Entry 8HQ6 (X-ray diffraction, 2.03 A resolution); this record covers chains A and C of the 3 polymer chains in the assembly.

# Chain A
Name: GTP-binding nuclear protein Ran
Organism: Homo sapiens
UniProt: P62826 (RAN_HUMAN); residues 1-216 here = UniProt positions 1-216
Amino-acid sequence (216 residues; row label = number of the first residue in the row):
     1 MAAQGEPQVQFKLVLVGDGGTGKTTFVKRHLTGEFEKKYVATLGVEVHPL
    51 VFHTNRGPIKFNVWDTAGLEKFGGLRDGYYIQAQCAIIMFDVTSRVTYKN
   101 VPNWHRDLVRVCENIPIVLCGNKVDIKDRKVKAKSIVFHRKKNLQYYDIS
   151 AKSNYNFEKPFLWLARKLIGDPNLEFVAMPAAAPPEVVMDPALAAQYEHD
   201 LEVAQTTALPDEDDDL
Unresolved in the structure: 1-8
Construct notes: engineered mutation Leu69 (Gln in P62826), Ala182 (Leu in P62826)
Metal / ion sites: Mg2+: Thr24, Thr42 (together with GTP)
Residues lining bound ligands: GTP (guanosine-5'-triphosphate): Gly17, Asp18, Gly19, Gly20, Thr21, Gly22, Lys23, Thr24, Thr25, Phe35, Glu36, Lys37, Lys38, Tyr39, Val40, Ala41, Thr42, Thr66, Ala67, Gly68, Leu69, Asn122, Lys123, Asp125, Ile126, Ser150, Ala151, Lys152

# Chain C
Name: CRM1 isoform 1
Organism: Saccharomyces cerevisiae
UniProt: A0A6A5PZI8 (A0A6A5PZI8_YEASX); numbering as in UniProt; present here: 1-376, 414-440, 462-1058
Amino-acid sequence (1003 residues; numbered -2 to 1058; 58 numbers in that range are skipped by the numbering (no residue carries them; nothing is unmodelled there); the number before each row is that of its first residue; numbers below 1 keep their minus sign (Gly-2 is residue -2)):
    -2 GGSMEGILDFSNDLDIALLDQVVSTFYQGEGVQQKQAQEILTKFQDNPDA
    48 WEKVDQILQFSTNPQSKFIALSILDKLITRKWKLLPNDHRIGIRNFVVGM
    98 IISMCQDDEVFKTQKNLINKSDLTLVQILKQEWPQNWPEFIPELIGSSSS
   148 SVNVCENNMIVLKLLSEEVFDFSAEQMTQAKALHLKNSMSKEFEQIFKLC
   198 FQVLEQGSSSSLIVATLESLLRYLHWIPYRYIYETNILELLSTKFMTSPD
   248 TRAITLKCLTEVSNLKIPQDNDLIKRQTVLFFQNTLQQIATSVMPVTADL
   298 KATYANANGNDQSFLQDLAMFLTTYLARNRALLESDESLRELLLNAHQYL
   348 IQLSKIEERELFKTTLDYWHNLVADLFYE
   414 PLKKHIYEEICSQLRLVIIENMVRPEE
   462 IQLYKSEREVLVYLTHLNVIDTEEIMISKLARQIDGSEWSWHNINTLSWA
   512 IGSISGTMSEDTEKRFVVTVIKDLLGLCEQKRGKDNKAVVARDIMYVVGE
   562 YPRFLKAHWNFLRTVILKLFEFMHETHEGVQDMACDTFIKIVQKCKYHFV
   612 IQQPRESEPFIQTIIRDIQKTTADLQPQQVHTFYKACGIIISEERSVAER
   662 NRLLSDLMQLPNMAWDTIVEQSTANPTLLLDSETVKIIANIIKTNVAVCT
   712 SMGADFYPQLGHIYYNMLQLYRAVSSMISTQVAAEGLIATKTPKVRGLRT
   762 IKKEILKLVETYISKARNLDDVVKVLVEPLLNAVLEDYMNNVPDARDAEV
   812 LNCMTTVVEKVGHMIPQGVILILQSVFECTLDMINKDFTEYPEHRVEFYK
   862 LLKVINEKSFAAFLELPPAAFKLFVDAICWAFKHNNRDVEVNGLQIALDL
   912 VKNIERMGNVPFANEFHKNYFFIFVSETFFVLTDSDHKSGFSKQALLLMK
   962 LISLVYDNKISVPLYQEAEVPQGTSNQVYLSQYLANMLSNAFPHLTSEQI
  1012 ASFLSALTKQCKDLVVFKGTLRDFLVQIKEVGGDPTDYLFAEDKENA
Unresolved in the structure: -2 to -1, 1053-1058
Construct notes: expression tag (-2 to 0); engineered mutation Glu27 (Ser in A0A6A5PZI8), Glu49 (Gln in A0A6A5PZI8), Val51 (Ala in A0A6A5PZI8), Gly537 (Asp in A0A6A5PZI8), Cys539 (Thr in A0A6A5PZI8), Glu540 (Val in A0A6A5PZI8), Gln541 (Lys in A0A6A5PZI8), Arg553 (Ser in A0A6A5PZI8), Glu561 (Gln in A0A6A5PZI8), Thr741 (Ala in A0A6A5PZI8), Cys1022 (Tyr in A0A6A5PZI8)
Residues lining bound ligands:
  - glutamic acid (GLU): Gln176, Phe1051, Ala1052
  - MFF (methyl (3S,5R,6E,8Z,10R,12E,14E,16S)-3,16-bis(azanyl)-8,10,12-trimethyl-16-[(2S,4R,5S,6S)-5-methyl-4-oxidanyl-6-[(E)-prop-1-enyl]oxan-2-yl]-5-oxidanyl-hexadeca-6,8,12,14-tetraenoate): Val529, Ile532, Lys533, Leu536, Cys539, Glu540, Lys545, Lys548, Ala549, Ala552, Ile555, Met556, Phe565, His569, Phe572, Thr575, Val576, Lys579, Phe583, Val591

# How chain A and chain C interact
Contacting residue pairs (60):
  Leu43(A) - Gln35(C)
  Val45(A) - Gln35(C)  hydrogen bond (backbone-side chain)
  Val47(A) - Gln31(C)
  Trp64(A) - Phe23(C)  hydrophobic
  Trp64(A) - Tyr24(C)  hydrophobic
  Trp64(A) - Gln31(C)
  Lys71(A) - Asp947(C)  salt bridge
  Gly74(A) - Thr39(C)
  Gly74(A) - Gln42(C)  hydrogen bond (backbone-side chain)
  Leu75(A) - Phe23(C)  hydrophobic
  Leu75(A) - Gln42(C)
  Asp77(A) - Phe65(C)
  Asp77(A) - Ser69(C)
  Asp77(A) - Lys117(C)  salt bridge
  Gly78(A) - Tyr24(C)  hydrogen bond (backbone-side chain)
  Gly78(A) - Phe65(C)
  Tyr79(A) - Phe23(C)  hydrophobic
  Ile81(A) - Tyr24(C)
  Ile81(A) - Phe65(C)  hydrophobic
  Ile81(A) - Asn113(C)
  Gln82(A) - Gln25(C)
  Gln82(A) - Gln62(C)
  Asp91(A) - Arg898(C)  salt bridge
  Thr93(A) - Arg898(C)  hydrogen bond (backbone-side chain)
  Ser94(A) - Arg898(C)
  Lys99(A) - Glu172(C)  salt bridge
  Asn103(A) - Phe169(C)
  Asn103(A) - Glu172(C)  hydrogen bond
  Arg106(A) - Phe169(C)
  Arg106(A) - Gln173(C)
  Arg110(A) - Leu120(C)
  Arg110(A) - Leu161(C)
  Arg110(A) - Glu164(C)  salt bridge
  Arg110(A) - Glu165(C)  salt bridge
  Val111(A) - Asn113(C)
  Glu113(A) - Asn116(C)  hydrogen bond
  Ala133(A) - Gln463(C)
  Lys134(A) - Gln463(C)
  His139(A) - Glu357(C)  salt bridge
  Arg140(A) - Met317(C)
  Arg140(A) - Lys360(C)
  Arg140(A) - Thr361(C)  hydrogen bond
  Arg140(A) - Asp364(C)  salt bridge
  Lys141(A) - Glu258(C)  salt bridge
  Lys141(A) - Asn261(C)
  Lys141(A) - Met317(C)
  Asn143(A) - Lys254(C)  hydrogen bond
  Asn143(A) - Ser310(C)
  Asn143(A) - Gln313(C)  hydrogen bond
  Asn143(A) - Asp314(C)  hydrogen bond
  Gln145(A) - Glu355(C)  hydrogen bond
  Gln145(A) - Glu357(C)
  Tyr146(A) - Glu357(C)
  Lys167(A) - Gln309(C)
  Pro172(A) - Ala302(C)
  Pro172(A) - Asn303(C)
  Thr206(A) - Ile749(C)
  Ala208(A) - Lys752(C)
  Glu212(A) - Arg757(C)
  Asp213(A) - Arg757(C)  salt bridge
Also at the interface, not in a pair above, chain A (39 interface residues in all): Lys12, Glu46, Asn100, Pro102
Also at the interface, not in a pair above, chain C (48 interface residues in all): Lys32, Leu38, Ile66, Lys73, Lys112, Thr257, Ala304

# Overview
39 residues of chain A and 48 residues of chain C are in contact, with 11 hydrogen bonds and 10 salt bridges.
Among the polar pairs are Lys71(A)-Asp947(C), Asp77(A)-Lys117(C) and Asp91(A)-Arg898(C). Bound to chain A:
GTP. Ligands of chain C: glutamic acid and compound MFF.
Here chain A is GTP-binding nuclear protein Ran (Homo sapiens) and chain C is CRM1 isoform 1 (Saccharomyces
cerevisiae). Entry 8HQ6 (KL2 in complex with CRM1-Ran-RanBP1) was determined by X-ray diffraction.
